PDB entry 6J7G | X-ray diffraction, 3.87 A resolution | chains R and S of the 24 polymer chains in the assembly

[Chain R (and S)]
Molecule: Ferritin heavy chain
Source organism: Homo sapiens
Notes: EC 1.16.3.1; chain S of this document is another copy of the same molecule, construct and numbering; everything in this record applies to it too
UniProt: P02794 (FRIH_HUMAN); aligned to UniProt positions 2-177 over residues 1-176 (the alignment contains insertions or deletions, so no single offset holds)
Amino-acid sequence (176 residues; numbered 1 to 176; the number before each row is that of its first residue):
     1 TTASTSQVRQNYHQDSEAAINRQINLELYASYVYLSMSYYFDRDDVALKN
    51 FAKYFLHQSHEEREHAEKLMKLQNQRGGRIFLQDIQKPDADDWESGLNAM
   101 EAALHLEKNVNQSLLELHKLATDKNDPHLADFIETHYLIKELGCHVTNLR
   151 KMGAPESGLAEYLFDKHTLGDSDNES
Not modelled in the structure: 1-4, 171-176
Construct notes: conflict Q86 (Lys87 in P02794); engineered mutation A90 (Cys91 in P02794), A102 (Cys103 in P02794), A130 (Cys131 in P02794), C144 (Asp151 in P02794)
Curated features (UniProtKB/Swiss-Prot):
  - binding site (Fe cation): E27, E62, H65, E107
  - site: R22 (Essential for association with cargo receptor NCOA4)
  - modified residue: T1 (N-acetylthreonine)

[How chain R and chain S interact]
Residue-residue contacts - 26 pairs, chain R then chain S:
  K140(R) with D42(S), hydrogen bond (side chain-backbone); R43(S); D44(S)
  G143(R) with D44(S)
  C144(R) with D44(S); A47(S), hydrophobic
  T147(R) with D44(S), hydrogen bond (side chain-backbone); D45(S); V46(S)
  N148(R) with A47(S), hydrogen bond (side chain-backbone); L48(S); Y162(S)
  K151(R) with V46(S), hydrogen bond (side chain-backbone); G158(S); L159(S); E161(S)
  M152(R) with L159(S); Y162(S), hydrophobic
  A160(R) with L159(S), hydrophobic
  L163(R) with Y162(S)
  F164(R) with Y162(S)
  H167(R) with Y162(S); K166(S), hydrogen bond (backbone-side chain); H167(S), hydrogen bond
  T168(R) with Y162(S), hydrogen bond; K166(S), hydrogen bond
Interface residues without a listed pair, chain S (14 interface residues in all): L163

[In short]
12 residues of chain R face 14 of chain S across their interface, with 8 hydrogen bonds. Polar pairs include
K140(R)-D42(S), T147(R)-D44(S) and N148(R)-A47(S). Curated annotation (UniProt) lists 4 Fe cation-binding
residues on chain R.
Both chains are Ferritin heavy chain (Homo sapiens). Entry 6J7G (Human H-ferritin
mutant-C90A/C102A/C130A/D144C) was determined by X-ray diffraction together with 6IPC, 6IPO, 6IPP and 6IPQ
from the same study.
